Entry 9OM6 (electron microscopy, 4.14 A resolution (low resolution: residue-level contacts below are approximate; hydrogen-bond / salt-bridge calls are withheld)); this record covers chains E and H of the 8 polymer chains in the assembly.

# Chain E (and H)
Protein: Alpha-soluble NSF attachment protein
Organism: Rattus norvegicus
Notes: chain H of this document is another copy of the same molecule, construct and numbering; everything in this record applies to it too
UniProtKB: P54921 (SNAA_RAT); residues 1-295 here = UniProt positions 1-295
Sequence (296 residues; numbered 0 to 295; the number before each row is that of its first residue; numbering starts at 0):
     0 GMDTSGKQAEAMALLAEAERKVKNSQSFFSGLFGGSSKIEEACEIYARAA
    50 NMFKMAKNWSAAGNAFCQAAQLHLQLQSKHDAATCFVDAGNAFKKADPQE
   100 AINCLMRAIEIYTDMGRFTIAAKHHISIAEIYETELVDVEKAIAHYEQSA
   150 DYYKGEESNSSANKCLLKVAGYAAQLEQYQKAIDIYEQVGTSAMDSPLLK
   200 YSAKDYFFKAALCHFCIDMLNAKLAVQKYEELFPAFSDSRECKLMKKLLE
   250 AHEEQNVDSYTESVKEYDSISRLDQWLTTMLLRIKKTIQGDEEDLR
Disordered / not traced: 289-295 (chain H: 287-295)
Construct notes: expression tag (0)

# Interface between chain E and chain H
Contacting residue pairs - 6 pairs, chain E then chain H:
  M114(E) with N50(H)
  G115(E) with N50(H)
  F117(E) with N50(H)
  Y151(E) with M54(H)
  E155(E) with K53(H)
  A234(E) with R271(H)
Also at the interface, not in a pair above, chain E (9 interface residues in all): T112, G154, P233
Also at the interface, not in a pair above, chain H (5 interface residues in all): K94

# In short
The interface between chain E and chain H involves 9 residues on one side and 5 on the other.
Both chains are Alpha-soluble NSF attachment protein (Rattus norvegicus). Entry 9OM6 (22bin20S complex
(NSF-alphaSNAP-2:2 syntaxin-1a:SNAP-25), 4:2:2 alphaSNAP-syntaxin-1a-SNAP-25 subcomplex local refinement,
hydrolyzing, class 23) was determined by electron microscopy together with 9OJR, 9OJU, 9OJZ, 9OK3, 9OK5, 9OKC
and 17 further entries from the same study.
